PDB entry 4M7Z | X-ray diffraction, 2.75 A resolution | chains B and C

[Chain B]
Protein: S25-26 Fab (Igg1k) Heavy Chain
Organism: Mus musculus
Notes: antibody fragment or engineered binder
Amino-acid sequence (219 residues; each row starts with the number of its first residue; a row labelled like 82A-82C holds insertion residues (82A, then the next letters in order)):
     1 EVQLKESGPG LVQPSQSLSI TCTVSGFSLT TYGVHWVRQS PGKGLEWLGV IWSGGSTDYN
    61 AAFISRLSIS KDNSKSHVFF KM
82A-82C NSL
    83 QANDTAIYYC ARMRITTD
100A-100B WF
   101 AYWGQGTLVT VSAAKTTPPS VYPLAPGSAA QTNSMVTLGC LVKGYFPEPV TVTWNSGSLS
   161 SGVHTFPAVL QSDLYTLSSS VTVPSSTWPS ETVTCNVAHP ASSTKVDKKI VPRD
Unresolved in the structure: 1-3
Disulfides: Cys-22/Cys-92, Cys-140/Cys-195
Covalently attached groups: N-acetylglucosamine (NAG) linked to Asn-85
Bound ions: Ca2+: Asp-58 (together with tetraethylene glycol)

[Chain C]
Protein: S25-26 Fab (Igg1k) Light Chain
Organism: Mus musculus
Notes: antibody fragment or engineered binder
Amino-acid sequence (219 residues; each row starts with the number of its first residue; a row labelled like 27A-27E holds insertion residues (27A, then the next letters in order)):
     1 DILMNQTPLS LPVSLGDQAS ISCRSSQ
27A-27E YIVHR
    28 NGNTYLEWYL QKPGQSPKLL IYKVSNRFSG VPDRFSGSGS GTDFTLKISR VEAEDLGVYY
    88 CFQGSHVPYT FGGGTKLELK RADAAPTVSI FPPSSEQLTS GGASVVCFLN NFYPKDINVK
   148 WKIDGSERQN GVLNSWTDQD SKDSTYSMSS TLTLTKDEYE RHNSYTCEAT HKTSTSPIVK
   208 SFNRNEC
Disulfides: Cys-23/Cys-88, Cys-134/Cys-194
Bound ions: Ca2+: Glu-79, Glu-81 (shared with 1 residue of chain L)

[Interface between chain B and chain C]
Contacting residue pairs (84):
  Val-37(B) with Phe-98(C), hydrophobic
  Gln-39(B) with Gln-38(C), hydrogen bond; Tyr-87(C)
  Gly-44(B) with Tyr-87(C)
  Leu-45(B) with Pro-44(C), hydrophobic; Tyr-87(C), hydrophobic; Phe-98(C)
  Glu-46(B) with Phe-98(C)
  Trp-47(B) with Phe-89(C); Pro-95(C), hydrophobic; Tyr-96(C); Phe-98(C)
  Trp-52(B) with Tyr-96(C)
  Asp-58(B) with Val-94(C)
  Tyr-59(B) with Pro-95(C)
  Asn-60(B) with Pro-95(C)
  Tyr-91(B) with Gln-38(C); Ser-43(C); Pro-44(C)
  Met-95(B) with Glu-34(C); Tyr-36(C); Phe-89(C), hydrophobic; Phe-98(C), hydrophobic
  Arg-96(B) with Tyr-32(C); Glu-34(C), hydrogen bond (backbone-side chain); Gly-91(C), hydrogen bond (side chain-backbone); Tyr-96(C), hydrogen bond
  Ile-97(B) with Tyr-32(C); Glu-34(C), hydrogen bond (backbone-side chain); Leu-46(C), hydrophobic; Tyr-49(C); Lys-50(C)
  Thr-98(B) with Asn-30(C); Tyr-32(C); Tyr-49(C)
  Asp-100(B) with Tyr-49(C), hydrogen bond; Arg-54(C); Phe-55(C); Ser-56(C)
  Ala-101(B) with Phe-55(C), hydrophobic
  Trp-103(B) with Tyr-36(C), hydrophobic; Pro-44(C)
  Gly-104(B) with Ser-43(C), hydrogen bond (backbone-side chain)
  Gln-105(B) with Ser-43(C)
  Val-121(B) with Glu-123(C)
  Tyr-122(B) with Ser-121(C); Glu-123(C); Gln-124(C); Ser-127(C)
  Pro-123(B) with Ser-121(C)
  Leu-124(B) with Phe-118(C); Val-133(C), hydrophobic
  Ala-125(B) with Phe-118(C)
  Pro-126(B) with Phe-118(C)
  Ser-128(B) with Glu-213(C), hydrogen bond (side chain-backbone)
  Thr-137(B) with Ser-116(C); Phe-118(C)
  Gly-139(B) with Phe-135(C)
  Leu-141(B) with Ser-131(C)
  Lys-143(B) with Gln-124(C); Ser-131(C)
  His-164(B) with Asn-137(C); Asn-138(C), hydrogen bond; Ser-174(C), hydrogen bond
  Phe-166(B) with Phe-135(C), hydrophobic; Asn-137(C); Ser-162(C); Thr-164(C); Ser-174(C); Met-175(C); Ser-176(C)
  Pro-167(B) with Ser-162(C), hydrogen bond (backbone-side chain); Trp-163(C)
  Val-169(B) with Leu-160(C), hydrophobic
  Gln-171(B) with Leu-160(C)
  Ser-178(B) with Val-133(C); Phe-135(C); Ser-176(C)
  Ser-179(B) with Phe-135(C)
  Ser-180(B) with Phe-135(C); Asn-137(C), hydrogen bond
  Lys-208(B) with Glu-123(C), salt bridge
  Arg-213(B) with Pro-119(C), hydrogen bond (side chain-backbone); Pro-120(C), hydrogen bond (side chain-backbone)
Also at the interface, not in a pair above, chain B (50 interface residues in all): His-35, Lys-43, Arg-94, Thr-99, Gly-127, Ala-129, Leu-138, Thr-165, Thr-182
Also at the interface, not in a pair above, chain C (47 interface residues in all): Arg-27E, Gln-42, Ile-117, Asn-161, Thr-180, Cys-214

[Overview]
50 residues of chain B face 47 of chain C across their interface, with 14 hydrogen bonds and 1 salt bridge.
Polar pairs include Lys-208(B)/Glu-123(C), Gln-39(B)/Gln-38(C) and Arg-96(B)/Glu-34(C). Covalently linked
N-acetylglucosamine: at Asn-85(B). The Ca2+ site is built by Glu-79(C) and Glu-81(C).
Here chain B is S25-26 Fab (Igg1k) Heavy Chain and chain C is S25-26 Fab (Igg1k) Light Chain, both from Mus
musculus. Entry 4M7Z (Unliganded 1 crystal structure of S25-26 Fab) was determined by X-ray diffraction (same
publication as 4M7J, 4M93 and 4MA1).
